8A2K - chains A and B; structure by X-ray diffraction, 1.89 A resolution.

[Chain A (and B)]
Molecule: Stimulator of interferon genes protein
From: Homo sapiens
Notes: chain B of this document is another copy of the same molecule, construct and numbering; everything in this record applies to it too
Reference sequence: Q86WV6 (STING_HUMAN); numbering as in UniProt (aligned over 140-379)
Amino-acid sequence (241 residues; numbered 139 to 379; the number before each row is that of its first residue):
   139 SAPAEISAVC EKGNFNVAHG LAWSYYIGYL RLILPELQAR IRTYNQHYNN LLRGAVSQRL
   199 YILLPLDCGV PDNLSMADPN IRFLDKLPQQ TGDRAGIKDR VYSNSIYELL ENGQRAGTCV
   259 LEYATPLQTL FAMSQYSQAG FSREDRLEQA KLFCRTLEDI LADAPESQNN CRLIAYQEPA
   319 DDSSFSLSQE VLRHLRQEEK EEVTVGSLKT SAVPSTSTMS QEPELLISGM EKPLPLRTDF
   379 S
Disordered / not traced: 139-146, 318-319, 338-379 (chain B: 139-152, 184-194, 306, 317-318, 339-379)
Sequence notes: expression tag (139); variant Arg-232 (His in Q86WV6)
Residues lining bound ligands: KXD (2-azanyl-9-[(1R,6R,8R,9R,10S,15R,17R,18R)-8-[4-azanyl-5-[4-(naphthalen-1-yloxymethyl)phenyl]pyrrolo[2,3-d]pyrimidin-7-yl]-3,9,12,18-tetrakis(oxidanyl)-3,12-bis(oxidanylidene)-2,4,7,11,13,16-hexaoxa-3$l5,12$l5-diphosphatricyclo[13.2.1.06,10]octadecan-17-yl]-3H-purin-6-one): Ser-162, Tyr-163, Gly-166, Tyr-167, Arg-232, Ile-235, Arg-238, Val-239, Tyr-240, Glu-260, Thr-263, Pro-264, Gln-266, Thr-267
UniProt features mapped onto this chain:
  - region: Glu-340 to Ser-379 (C-terminal tail (CTT))
  - motif: Leu-363 to Ser-366 (pLxIS motif)
  - binding site (2',3'-cGAMP): Ser-162, Tyr-167, Arg-238, Thr-263
  - binding site (3',3'-c-di-GMP): Ser-162, Tyr-167, Arg-238 to Ser-241, Thr-263
  - binding site (2',3'-cUAMP): Tyr-167, Arg-238, Thr-263
  - modified residue: Thr-229 (Phosphothreonine), Ser-241 (Phosphoserine), Thr-354 (Phosphothreonine), Ser-355 (Phosphoserine), Thr-356 (Phosphothreonine), Ser-358 (Phosphoserine), Ser-366 (Phosphoserine)
  - cross-link (Glycyl lysine isopeptide (Lys-Gly)): Lys-150 (interchain with G-Cter in ubiquitin), Lys-236 (interchain with G-Cter in ubiquitin), Lys-338 (interchain with G-Cter in SUMO)
What the authors report for this chain:
  - binding site for KXD: Tyr-167, Asp-231, Arg-232, Arg-238, Val-239, Tyr-240, Thr-263
  - conformationally variable residues (order/disorder transition, side-chain flip): Arg-232, Arg-238, Tyr-240

[Chain A / chain B interface]
Contacting residue pairs (80; chain A residue first):
  Gly-151(A) / Phe-153(B)
  Asn-154(A) / Phe-153(B)
  Asn-154(A) / Asn-154(B)  hydrogen bond
  Asn-154(A) / Val-155(B)
  Val-155(A) / Asn-154(B)
  His-157(A) / Met-271(B)
  His-157(A) / Ala-277(B)
  Gly-158(A) / Val-155(B)
  Gly-158(A) / Leu-159(B)
  Leu-159(A) / Gly-158(B)
  Leu-159(A) / Ser-162(B)
  Trp-161(A) / Met-271(B)  hydrophobic
  Trp-161(A) / Tyr-274(B)  hydrophobic
  Trp-161(A) / Gln-276(B)
  Trp-161(A) / Ala-277(B)
  Ser-162(A) / Thr-267(B)
  Tyr-164(A) / Tyr-274(B)
  Ile-165(A) / Thr-267(B)
  Ile-165(A) / Ala-270(B)  hydrophobic
  Ile-165(A) / Met-271(B)  hydrophobic
  Tyr-167(A) / Ile-235(B)
  Arg-169(A) / Tyr-274(B)  hydrogen bond
  Val-208(A) / Ala-233(B)  hydrophobic
  Pro-209(A) / Ala-233(B)
  Asp-210(A) / Asp-231(B)
  Asp-210(A) / Arg-232(B)
  Asp-210(A) / Ala-233(B)  hydrogen bond (side chain-backbone)
  Asp-210(A) / Gly-234(B)  hydrogen bond (backbone-backbone)
  Leu-212(A) / Gly-234(B)
  Phe-221(A) / Lys-236(B)
  Lys-224(A) / Lys-236(B)
  Lys-224(A) / Asp-237(B)  salt bridge
  Asp-231(A) / Asp-210(B)
  Arg-232(A) / Asp-210(B)  salt bridge
  Arg-232(A) / Thr-263(B)
  Arg-232(A) / Gln-266(B)  hydrogen bond
  Ala-233(A) / Val-208(B)  hydrophobic
  Ala-233(A) / Pro-209(B)
  Ala-233(A) / Asp-210(B)  hydrogen bond (backbone-side chain)
  Ala-233(A) / Glu-260(B)
  Ala-233(A) / Tyr-261(B)  hydrogen bond (backbone-backbone)
  Ala-233(A) / Thr-263(B)
  Gly-234(A) / Pro-209(B)
  Gly-234(A) / Asp-210(B)  hydrogen bond (backbone-backbone)
  Gly-234(A) / Ser-243(B)
  Gly-234(A) / Tyr-245(B)  hydrogen bond (backbone-side chain)
  Ile-235(A) / Tyr-167(B)
  Ile-235(A) / Ser-241(B)
  Ile-235(A) / Ser-243(B)
  Ile-235(A) / Glu-260(B)
  Lys-236(A) / Phe-221(B)
  Lys-236(A) / Lys-224(B)
  Lys-236(A) / Ser-243(B)  hydrogen bond (backbone-side chain)
  Asp-237(A) / Lys-224(B)  salt bridge
  Arg-238(A) / Thr-263(B)
  Val-239(A) / Val-239(B)  hydrophobic
  Ser-241(A) / Ile-235(B)
  Ser-243(A) / Gly-234(B)
  Ser-243(A) / Ile-235(B)
  Ser-243(A) / Lys-236(B)  hydrogen bond (side chain-backbone)
  Tyr-245(A) / Gly-234(B)  hydrogen bond (side chain-backbone)
  Leu-259(A) / Gly-234(B)
  Glu-260(A) / Ala-233(B)
  Glu-260(A) / Ile-235(B)
  Tyr-261(A) / Ala-233(B)  hydrogen bond (backbone-backbone)
  Thr-263(A) / Ala-233(B)
  Thr-267(A) / Gly-158(B)
  Thr-267(A) / Ser-162(B)
  Ala-270(A) / Ile-165(B)  hydrophobic
  Met-271(A) / His-157(B)
  Met-271(A) / Trp-161(B)  hydrophobic
  Tyr-274(A) / Trp-161(B)  hydrophobic
  Tyr-274(A) / Arg-169(B)  hydrogen bond
  Gln-276(A) / Trp-161(B)
  Gln-276(A) / Asp-297(B)  hydrogen bond (side chain-backbone)
  Gln-276(A) / Ile-298(B)
  Gln-276(A) / Asp-301(B)
  Ala-277(A) / His-157(B)
  Ala-277(A) / Trp-161(B)
  Phe-279(A) / Phe-153(B)
Other interface residues (no listed pair), chain A (44 interface residues in all): Lys-150, Asn-211, Gln-266
Other interface residues (no listed pair), chain B (44 interface residues in all): Tyr-164, Leu-212, Asn-242, Leu-259

[Summary]
Chain A and chain B each contribute 44 residues to their interface; the contacts include 15 hydrogen bonds and
3 salt bridges. Polar contacts include Lys-224(A)/Asp-237(B), Arg-232(A)/Asp-210(B) and Asn-154(A)/Asn-154(B).
Chain A binds compound KXD. The paper reports a binding site for KXD at Tyr-167(A), Asp-231(A) and Arg-232(A)
among others; conformational variability at Arg-232(A), Arg-238(A) and Tyr-240(A).
Both chains are Stimulator of interferon genes protein (Homo sapiens). Entry 8A2K (human STING in complex with
2'-3'-cyclic-GMP-7-deaza(4-[(2-naphthyloxy)methyl]phenyl)-AMP) was determined by X-ray diffraction together
with 8A2H, 8A2I and 8A2J from the same study.
